PDB entry 6MHF | X-ray diffraction, 2.00 A resolution | chains A and C

== Chain A ==
Molecule: Guanine nucleotide-binding protein G(k) subunit alpha
From: Rattus norvegicus
UniProtKB: P08753 (GNAI3_RAT); numbering as in UniProt (aligned over 26-354)
Amino-acid sequence (350 residues; row label = number of the first residue in the row):
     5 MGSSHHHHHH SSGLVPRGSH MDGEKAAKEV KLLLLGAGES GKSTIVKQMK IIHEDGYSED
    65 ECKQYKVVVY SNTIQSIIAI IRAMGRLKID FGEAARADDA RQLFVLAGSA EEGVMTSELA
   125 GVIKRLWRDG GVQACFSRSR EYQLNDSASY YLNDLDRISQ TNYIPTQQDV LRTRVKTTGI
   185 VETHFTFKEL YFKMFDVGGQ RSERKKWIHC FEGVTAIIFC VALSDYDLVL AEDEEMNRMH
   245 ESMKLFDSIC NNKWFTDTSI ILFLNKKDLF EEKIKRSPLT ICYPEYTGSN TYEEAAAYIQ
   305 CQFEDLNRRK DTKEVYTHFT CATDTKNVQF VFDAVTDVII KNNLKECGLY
Disordered / not traced: 5-17, 348-354
Sequence notes: initiating methionine (5); expression tag (6-25)
Residues lining bound ligands: GDP (guanosine-5'-diphosphate): Ala41, Gly42, Glu43, Ser44, Gly45, Lys46, Ser47, Thr48, Asp150, Ser151, Leu175, Arg176, Thr177, Arg178, Asn269, Lys270, Asp272, Leu273, Thr324, Cys325, Ala326, Thr327
Swiss-Prot annotation at these positions:
  - region: Lys35 to Thr48 (G1 motif), Asp173 to Thr181 (G2 motif), Phe196 to Arg205 (G3 motif), Ile265 to Asp272 (G4 motif), Thr324 to Thr329 (G5 motif)
  - binding site (GTP): Gly42, Glu43, Ser44, Gly45, Lys46, Ser47, Thr48, Asp150, Ser151, Leu175, Arg176, Thr177, Arg178, Val179, Lys180, Thr181, Val201, Gly203, Asn269, Lys270 and 5 more in UniProt
  - binding site (Mg(2+)): Ser47, Thr181
  - mutagenesis: Gly40 (G40R: Fails to bind GTP. Prevents endothelin-mediated activation of GNAQ ...), Gly45 (G45V: Fails to bind GTP. Prevents endothelin-mediated activation of GNAQ ...), Ser47 (S47R: Fails to bind GTP. Prevents endothelin-mediated activation of GNAQ ...), Thr48 (T48N: Fails to bind GTP. Prevents endothelin-mediated activation of GNAQ ...), Gly203 (G203A: Reduces cell migration by 50% and increases mitosis six-fold), Gln204 (Q204L: No effect on promotion of cell migration or GTP-binding activity. Increases sensitivity to activation by CCDC88A), Arg208 (R208A: Dramatically decreases binding to CCDC88A), Trp211 (W211A: Abolishes binding to NUCB1. Dramatically decreases binding to CCDC88A. Does not affect GTP-binding activity but increases the basal exchange rate), Phe215 (F215A: Abolishes binding to NUCB1. Dramatically decreases binding to CCDC88A. Does not affect GTP-binding activity but increases the basal exchange rate), Lys248 (K248E: Abolishes binding to NUCB1; K248M: Dramatically decreases interaction with NUCB1), Trp258 (W258F: No effect on interaction with NUCB1), Asn269 (N269Y: Fails to bind GTP. Prevents endothelin-mediated activation of GNAQ ...)
Reported in the primary citation:
  - catalytic residues: Gln204 (citing earlier work)
  - mutagenesis - Q204A, W211A, F215A: unchanged binding to GTP
  - conformationally variable residues (side-chain flip): Gln204, Trp211, Phe215
  - mutagenesis - W211A, F215A: decreased stability
  - mutagenesis - V218A: unchanged stability
  - allosteric site: Trp211
  - binding site for GDP: Arg178 (citing earlier work)

== Chain C ==
Molecule: Girdin
UniProtKB: Q3V6T2 (GRDN_HUMAN), isoform Q3V6T2-3; numbering as in UniProt (aligned over 1671-1701)
Amino-acid sequence (31 residues; row label = number of the first residue in the row):
  1671 KTGSPGSEVV TLQQFLEESN KLTSVQIKSS S
Disordered / not traced: 1671-1672, 1691-1701
Swiss-Prot annotation at these positions:
  - mutagenesis: Gln1684 (Q1684A: No effect on guanine nucleotide exchange factor activity)
Reported in the primary citation:
  - post-translational modification sites: Ser1674, Ser1689 (proposed by the authors, not directly observed)
  - mutagenesis - Q1683A: unchanged catalytic activity with Guanine nucleotide-binding protein G(k) subunit alpha (chain A)

== Interface between chain A and chain C ==
Residue-residue contacts - 36 pairs, chain A then chain C:
  Gln204(A) with Thr1681(C); Leu1682(C), hydrogen bond (backbone-backbone); Gln1683(C), hydrogen bond
  Arg205(A) with Val1679(C); Val1680(C); Thr1681(C)
  Ser206(A) with Val1679(C); Val1680(C), hydrogen bond (backbone-backbone)
  Glu207(A) with Gly1676(C); Ser1677(C); Glu1678(C)
  Arg208(A) with Ser1674(C); Pro1675(C), hydrogen bond (side chain-backbone); Gly1676(C), hydrogen bond (backbone-backbone); Glu1678(C), salt bridge; Phe1685(C); Glu1688(C), salt bridge
  Lys209(A) with Gly1676(C), hydrogen bond (backbone-backbone)
  Trp211(A) with Val1680(C), hydrogen bond (side chain-backbone); Thr1681(C); Leu1682(C); Phe1685(C), hydrophobic
  Ile212(A) with Phe1685(C), hydrophobic
  Phe215(A) with Leu1682(C), hydrophobic; Phe1685(C), hydrophobic; Leu1686(C), hydrophobic
  Leu249(A) with Leu1682(C), hydrophobic
  Ser252(A) with Leu1686(C)
  Asn255(A) with Asn1690(C)
  Asn256(A) with Leu1686(C), hydrogen bond (side chain-backbone); Ser1689(C); Asn1690(C), hydrogen bond
  Lys257(A) with Ser1689(C); Asn1690(C), hydrogen bond (backbone-side chain)
  Trp258(A) with Phe1685(C); Ser1689(C), hydrogen bond
Also at the interface, not in a pair above, chain A (16 interface residues in all): Ile253
Also at the interface, not in a pair above, chain C (16 interface residues in all): Gly1673
From the paper, about this interface:
  - residue pairs: Gln204(A)-Gln1683(C) (hydrogen bond), Arg208(A)-Glu1678(C) (hydrogen bond), Arg208(A)-Glu1688(C) (hydrogen bond), Trp211(A)-Phe1685(C) (hydrophobic contact), Ile212(A)-Phe1685(C) (hydrophobic contact), Phe215(A)-Phe1685(C) (hydrophobic contact), Trp258(A)-Phe1685(C) (hydrophobic contact), Trp258(A)-Ser1689(C) (hydrogen bond)
  - interface residues, chain A: Gln204(A)
  - interface residues, chain C: Leu1682(C)

== Overview ==
Chain A and chain C each contribute 16 residues to their interface, with 11 hydrogen bonds and 2 salt bridges.
Among the polar pairs are Arg208(A)-Glu1678(C), Arg208(A)-Glu1688(C) and Gln204(A)-Gln1683(C). The authors
report hydrogen bonds between Gln204(A) and Gln1683(C), Arg208(A) and Glu1678(C) and Arg208(A) and Glu1688(C)
among others; hydrophobic contacts between Trp211(A) and Phe1685(C), Ile212(A) and Phe1685(C) and Phe215(A)
and Phe1685(C) among others. The paper reports the catalytic residue Gln204(A); W211A and F215A of chain A
reduce stability; 5 substitutions were tested in all.
Chain A is Guanine nucleotide-binding protein G(k) subunit alpha (Rattus norvegicus) and chain C is Girdin;
the structure, Galphai3 co-crystallized with GIV/Girdin, was determined by X-ray diffraction, deposited
together with 6MHE.
